Entry 9JSP (electron microscopy, 3.34 A resolution); this record covers chains A and G of the 4 polymer chains in the assembly.

# Chain A
Protein: Ago
Organism: Novosphingopyxis baekryungensis DSM 16222
Sequence (485 residues; each row starts with the number of its first residue):
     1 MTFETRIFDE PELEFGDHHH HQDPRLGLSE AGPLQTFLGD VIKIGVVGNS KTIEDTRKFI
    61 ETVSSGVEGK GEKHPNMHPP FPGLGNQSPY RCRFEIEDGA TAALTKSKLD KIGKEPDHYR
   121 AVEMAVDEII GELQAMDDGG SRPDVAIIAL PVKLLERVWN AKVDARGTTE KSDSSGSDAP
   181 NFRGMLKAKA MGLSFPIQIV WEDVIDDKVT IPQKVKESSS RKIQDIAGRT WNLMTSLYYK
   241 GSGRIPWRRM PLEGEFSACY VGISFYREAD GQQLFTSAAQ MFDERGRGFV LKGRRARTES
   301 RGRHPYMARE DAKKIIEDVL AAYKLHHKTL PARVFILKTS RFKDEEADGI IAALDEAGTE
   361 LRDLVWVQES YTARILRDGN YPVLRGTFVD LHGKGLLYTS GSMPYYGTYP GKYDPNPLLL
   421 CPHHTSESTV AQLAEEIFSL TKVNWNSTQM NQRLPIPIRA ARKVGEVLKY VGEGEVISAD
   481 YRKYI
Not modelled in the structure: 1-2, 162-179
Ion coordination: Mg2+: Asn446 (shared with A1(G), A3(G) of chain G)
Reported in the primary citation:
  - mutagenesis - E97A/G140A/R142A/R244A, Q134A/R142A/R295A/D480A, E253A/F256A/R285A/R287A/K324A/E360A: abolished catalytic activity

# Chain G
Molecule: 20-nt RNA strand
Organism: Novosphingopyxis baekryungensis DSM 16222
Sequence (20 nucleotides; row label = number of the first residue in the row):
     1 AUACUGCACA GCUGACGAUA
Not modelled in the structure: 13-20
Ion coordination: Mg2+: A1, A3 (shared with Asn446(A) of chain A)

# Chain A / chain G interface
Contacting residue pairs (42; chain A residue first):
  Trp159(A) with A1(G), base contact
  Arg183(A) with A1(G), salt bridge to the phosphate
  Lys187(A) with A1(G), salt bridge to the phosphate
  Ile197(A) with A1(G), phosphate contact
  Ile199(A) with A1(G), sugar contact
  Val200(A) with U2(G), sugar contact
  Trp201(A) with A1(G), hydrogen bond to the base; U2(G), hydrogen bond to the phosphate
  Val204(A) with U2(G), phosphate contact
  Ile223(A) with U2(G), base contact
  Gln224(A) with U2(G), hydrogen bond to the base; A3(G), base contact
  Arg229(A) with U2(G), base contact
  Asn232(A) with U2(G), base contact; A3(G), sugar contact
  Leu233(A) with U2(G), sugar contact
  Lys240(A) with A1(G), salt bridge to the phosphate
  Ser300(A) with C12(G), hydrogen bond to the sugar
  Arg301(A) with G11(G), base contact; C12(G), base contact
  Lys412(A) with U5(G), sugar contact; G6(G), sugar contact
  Tyr413(A) with G6(G), sugar contact
  Asp414(A) with G6(G), sugar contact
  Pro415(A) with G6(G), phosphate contact
  Asn416(A) with G6(G), hydrogen bond to the phosphate; C7(G), phosphate contact
  Asn444(A) with C4(G), sugar contact
  Asn446(A) with A3(G), hydrogen bond to the phosphate; C4(G), phosphate contact
  Ser447(A) with A3(G), hydrogen bond to the sugar; C4(G), sugar contact
  Asn451(A) with C4(G), hydrogen bond to the sugar; U5(G), sugar contact
  Gln452(A) with C4(G), sugar contact; U5(G), phosphate contact
  Arg453(A) with U5(G), hydrogen bond to the phosphate; G6(G), salt bridge to the phosphate
  Leu454(A) with U5(G), phosphate contact
  Arg459(A) with C4(G), phosphate contact; U5(G), salt bridge to the phosphate
  Ile485(A) with A1(G), phosphate contact
Interface residues without a listed pair, chain A (41 interface residues in all): Leu155, Val158, Phe182, Gln198, Arg221, Gly228, Ser236, Ser400, Tyr409, Gly411, Gln449

# Summary
41 residues of chain A and 9 residues of chain G are in contact, with 9 hydrogen bonds and 5 salt bridges.
Polar pairs include Trp201(A)-A1(G), Gln224(A)-U2(G) and Ser300(A)-C12(G). The Mg2+ site is built by
Asn446(A), A1(G) and A3(G). From the paper: E97A/G140A/R142A/R244A, Q134A/R142A/R295A/D480A and
E253A/F256A/R285A/R287A/K324A/E360A of chain A abolish catalytic activity.
Here chain A is Ago and chain G is a 20-nt RNA strand, both from Novosphingopyxis baekryungensis DSM 16222.
Entry 9JSP (inactive NbaSPARDA complexes) was determined by electron microscopy together with 9JSB, 9JSZ and
9JT2 from the same study.
